Entry 9MU2 (electron microscopy, 3.54 A resolution); this record covers chains b and c of the 42 polymer chains in the assembly.

Chain b:
Name: DUF3168 domain-containing protein
From: Staphylococcus phage 80alpha
UniProtKB: A4ZFB8 (A4ZFB8_BP80A); residues 1-127 here = UniProt positions 1-127
Sequence (127 residues; each row starts with the number of its first residue):
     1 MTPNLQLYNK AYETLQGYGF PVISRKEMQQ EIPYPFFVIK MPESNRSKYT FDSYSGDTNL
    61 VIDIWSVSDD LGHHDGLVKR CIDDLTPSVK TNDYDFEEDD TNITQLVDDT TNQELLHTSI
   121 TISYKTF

Chain c:
Name: Major tail protein
From: Staphylococcus phage 80alpha
UniProtKB: A4ZFB9 (A4ZFB9_BP80A); residue numbers follow UniProt; this construct covers 1-193
Sequence (193 residues; each row starts with the number of its first residue):
     1 MANMKNSNDR IILFRKAGEK VDATKMLFLT EYGLSHEADT DTEDTMDGSY NTGGSVESTM
    61 SGTAKMFYGD DFADEIEDAV VDRVLYEAWE VESRIPGKNG DSAKFKAKYF QGFHNKFELK
   121 AEANGIDEYE YEYGVNGRFQ RGFATLPEAV TKKLKATGYR FHDTTKEDAL TSEDLTAIPQ
   181 PKVDSSTVTP GEV
Disordered / not traced: 1, 164-193

Chain b / chain c interface:
Contacting residue pairs (33; chain b residue first):
  P3(b) - Y159(c)
  R46(b) - Y159(c)
  Y49(b) - K65(c)  hydrogen bond
  Y49(b) - I126(c)
  T50(b) - F28(c)
  T50(b) - L29(c)
  T50(b) - T30(c)
  T50(b) - K65(c)
  T50(b) - F161(c)
  F51(b) - S7(c)
  F51(b) - N8(c)
  F51(b) - R10(c)
  F51(b) - L29(c)  hydrogen bond (backbone-backbone)
  F51(b) - T30(c)
  F51(b) - F161(c)
  D52(b) - K25(c)  salt bridge
  D52(b) - L27(c)
  D52(b) - F28(c)  hydrogen bond (side chain-backbone)
  D52(b) - R160(c)
  D52(b) - F161(c)  hydrogen bond (backbone-backbone)
  S53(b) - Y159(c)
  S53(b) - F161(c)
  Y54(b) - Y159(c)  hydrogen bond (backbone-backbone)
  Y54(b) - F161(c)
  S55(b) - Y159(c)
  G56(b) - Y159(c)
  D93(b) - T157(c)  hydrogen bond
  Y94(b) - G158(c)
  Y94(b) - Y159(c)  hydrophobic
  D99(b) - N124(c)  hydrogen bond
  T126(b) - Y159(c)
  F127(b) - I126(c)  hydrophobic
  F127(b) - Y159(c)
Also at the interface, not in a pair above, chain b (18 interface residues in all): N45, K48, E98
Also at the interface, not in a pair above, chain c (18 interface residues in all): M26, Y32

Summary:
The chain b/chain c interface involves 18 residues from each chain; the contacts include 7 hydrogen bonds and
1 salt bridge. Polar pairs include D52(b)-K25(c), Y49(b)-K65(c) and D52(b)-F28(c).
Here chain b is DUF3168 domain-containing protein and chain c is Major tail protein, both from Staphylococcus
phage 80alpha. Entry 9MU2 (SaPI1 neck structure with DNA, tail completion protein, and tape measure protein)
was determined by electron microscopy, deposited together with 9MU3.
